PDB entry 1YCQ | X-ray diffraction, 2.30 A resolution | chains A and B

# Chain A
Name: MDM2
From: Xenopus laevis
Reference sequence: P56273 (MDM2_XENLA); residues 13-119 here = UniProt positions 13-119
Amino-acid sequence (107 residues; numbered 13 to 119; the number before each row is that of its first residue):
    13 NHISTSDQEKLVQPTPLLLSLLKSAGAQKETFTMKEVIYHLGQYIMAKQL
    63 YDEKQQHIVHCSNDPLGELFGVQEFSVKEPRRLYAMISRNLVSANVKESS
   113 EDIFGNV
Not modelled in the structure: 13-20, 109-119

# Chain B
Name: P53
Reference sequence: P04637 (P53_HUMAN); numbering as in UniProt (aligned over 13-29)
Amino-acid sequence (17 residues; numbered 13 to 29; the number before each row is that of its first residue):
    13 PLSQETFSDLWKLLPEN
Not modelled in the structure: 13-16, 28-29
Curated features (UniProtKB/Swiss-Prot):
  - motif: Glu-17 to Leu-25 (TADI)
  - modified residue: Ser-15 (Phosphoserine), Thr-18 (Phosphothreonine), Ser-20 (Phosphoserine)
  - cross-link: Lys-24 (Glycyl lysine isopeptide (Lys-Gly) (interchain with G-Cter in ubiquitin))
  - natural variant: Ser-15 (S15R: In a sporadic cancer), Gln-16 (Q16L: In a sporadic cancer), Glu-17 (E17D: In a sporadic cancer), Lys-24 (K24N: In a sporadic cancer), Glu-28 (E28A: In a sporadic cancer)
  - mutagenesis: Ser-15 (S15A: Loss of interaction with PPP2R5C, PPP2CA AND PPP2R1A), Thr-18 (T18A: No effect on interaction with MDM2 and increase in protein levels after DNA damage), Ser-20 (S20A: Abolishes phosphorylation site. Abolishes increase in protein levels after DNA damage; S20D: Constitutively increased TP53 protein levels), Leu-22 to Trp-23 (Loss of interaction with MDM2, leading to constitutively increased TP53 protein levels), Lys-24 (K24R: Abolishes ubiquitination by MUL1)

# Chain A / chain B interface
Residue-residue contacts (18):
  Ile-50(A) with Trp-23(B), hydrogen bond (backbone-side chain)
  Leu-53(A) with Trp-23(B), hydrophobic
  Gly-54(A) with Phe-19(B); Trp-23(B)
  Ile-57(A) with Phe-19(B), hydrophobic; Trp-23(B), hydrophobic
  Met-58(A) with Ser-20(B)
  Tyr-63(A) with Phe-19(B), hydrophobic
  Gln-68(A) with Thr-18(B); Phe-19(B), hydrogen bond (side chain-backbone)
  Val-89(A) with Phe-19(B), hydrophobic; Leu-22(B), hydrophobic; Leu-26(B)
  Lys-90(A) with Glu-17(B), salt bridge
  Pro-92(A) with Pro-27(B), hydrophobic
  Leu-95(A) with Leu-26(B), hydrophobic
  Tyr-96(A) with Leu-26(B), hydrogen bond (side chain-backbone); Pro-27(B), hydrogen bond (side chain-backbone)
Interface residues without a listed pair, chain A (15 interface residues in all): His-69, Val-71, Phe-87

# Overview
The interface between chain A and chain B involves 15 residues on one side and 8 on the other, with 4 hydrogen
bonds and 1 salt bridge. Polar contacts include Lys-90(A)/Glu-17(B), Ile-50(A)/Trp-23(B) and
Gln-68(A)/Phe-19(B). From UniProt: 6 mutagenesis sites on chain B.
Here chain A is MDM2 (Xenopus laevis) and chain B is P53. Entry 1YCQ (Xenopus laevis MDM2 bound to the
transactivation domain of human P53) was determined by X-ray diffraction together with 1YCR from the same
study.
